Entry 5EHN (X-ray diffraction, 2.60 A resolution); this record covers chains A and B.

# Chain A (and B)
Name: Acetylcholinesterase
From: Mus musculus
Notes: EC 3.1.1.7; chain B of this document is another copy of the same molecule, construct and numbering; everything in this record applies to it too
Reference sequence: P21836 (ACES_MOUSE); residues 1-543 here correspond to UniProt positions 32-574 (UniProt number = residue number + 31)
Amino-acid sequence (543 residues; row label = number of the first residue in the row):
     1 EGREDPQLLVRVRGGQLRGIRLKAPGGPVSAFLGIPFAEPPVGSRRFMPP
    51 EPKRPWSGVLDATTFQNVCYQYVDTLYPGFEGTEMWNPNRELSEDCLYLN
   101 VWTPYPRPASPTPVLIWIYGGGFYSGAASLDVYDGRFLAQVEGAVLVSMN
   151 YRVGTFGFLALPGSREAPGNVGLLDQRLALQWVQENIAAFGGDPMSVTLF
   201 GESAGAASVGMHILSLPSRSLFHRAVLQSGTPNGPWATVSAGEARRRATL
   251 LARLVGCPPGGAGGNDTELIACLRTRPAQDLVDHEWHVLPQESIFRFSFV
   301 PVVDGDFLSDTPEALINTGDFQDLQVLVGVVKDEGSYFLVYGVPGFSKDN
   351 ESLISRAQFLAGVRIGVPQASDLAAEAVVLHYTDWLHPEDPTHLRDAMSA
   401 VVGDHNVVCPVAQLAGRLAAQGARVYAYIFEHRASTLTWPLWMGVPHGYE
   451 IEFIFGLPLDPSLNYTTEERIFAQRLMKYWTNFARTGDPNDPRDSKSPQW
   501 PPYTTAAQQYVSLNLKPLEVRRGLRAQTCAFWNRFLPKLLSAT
Unresolved in the structure: 259-263, 542-543 (chain B: 1-3, 259-264, 541-543)
Disulfide bonds: Cys69-Cys96, Cys257-Cys272, Cys409-Cys529
Covalently attached groups: N-acetylglucosamine (NAG) linked to Asn350
Residues lining bound ligands: 5NZ (6-phenyl-5-[5-[3-[2-(1,2,3,4-tetrahydroacridin-9-ylamino)ethyl]-1,2,3-triazol-4-yl]pentyl]phenanthridin-5-ium-3,8-diamine): Tyr72, Asp74, Leu76, Gly82, Trp86, Gly120, Gly121, Gly122, Tyr124, Ser125, Tyr133, Glu202, Ser203, Trp286, Leu289, Ser293, Ile294, Arg296, Phe297, Tyr337, Phe338, Tyr341, Trp439, His447, Gly448, Tyr449
UniProt features mapped onto this chain:
  - active site: Ser203 (Acyl-ester intermediate), Glu334 (Charge relay system), His447 (Charge relay system)
  - glycosylation (N-linked (GlcNAc...) asparagine): Asn265, Asn350, Asn464

# Interface between chain A and chain B
Contacting residue pairs (37):
  Leu373(A) with Lys538(B); Leu539(B), hydrophobic
  Glu376(A) with Lys538(B), salt bridge
  Ala377(A) with Phe535(B), hydrophobic
  Leu380(A) with Arg534(B); Phe535(B)
  His381(A) with Gln527(B)
  Thr383(A) with Gln527(B), hydrogen bond (backbone-side chain)
  Asp384(A) with Gln527(B)
  Trp385(A) with Gln508(B), hydrogen bond (backbone-side chain); Ala526(B); Gln527(B), hydrogen bond (backbone-side chain); Ala530(B); Arg534(B)
  Leu386(A) with Ala506(B); Gln508(B); Arg522(B); Gly523(B)
  His387(A) with Arg522(B)
  Gln508(A) with Trp385(B), hydrogen bond (side chain-backbone); Leu386(B)
  Arg522(A) with Leu386(B)
  Gly523(A) with Leu386(B)
  Ala526(A) with Trp385(B)
  Gln527(A) with His381(B); Thr383(B), hydrogen bond (side chain-backbone); Asp384(B); Trp385(B), hydrogen bond (side chain-backbone)
  Ala530(A) with Trp385(B)
  Arg534(A) with Leu380(B); Trp385(B)
  Phe535(A) with Ala377(B), hydrophobic; Leu380(B); Phe535(B), hydrophobic
  Lys538(A) with Leu373(B); Glu376(B), salt bridge
  Leu539(A) with Leu373(B), hydrophobic
Interface residues without a listed pair, chain A (21 interface residues in all): Ala506

# Summary
The interface between chain A and chain B involves 21 residues on one side and 20 on the other, with 6
hydrogen bonds and 2 salt bridges. Among the polar pairs are Glu376(A)-Lys538(B), Thr383(A)-Gln527(B) and
Trp385(A)-Gln508(B). Bound to chain A: compound 5NZ.
Chain A and chain B are both Acetylcholinesterase (Mus musculus); the structure, mAChE-syn TZ2PA5 complex, was
determined by X-ray diffraction, deposited together with 5EHQ, 5EHZ, 5EIA, 5EIE and 5EIH.
